Entry 5ZJM (X-ray diffraction, 2.32 A resolution); this record covers chains A and B.

Chain A:
Name: N-acetylneuraminate lyase
Source organism: Fusobacterium nucleatum subsp. nucleatum ATCC 25586
Notes: EC 4.1.3.3
UniProtKB: Q8RDN6 (NANA_FUSNN); residues 1-289 here = UniProt positions 1-289
Sequence (291 residues; row label = number of the first residue in the row; numbers below 1 keep their minus sign (Gly-1 is residue -1)):
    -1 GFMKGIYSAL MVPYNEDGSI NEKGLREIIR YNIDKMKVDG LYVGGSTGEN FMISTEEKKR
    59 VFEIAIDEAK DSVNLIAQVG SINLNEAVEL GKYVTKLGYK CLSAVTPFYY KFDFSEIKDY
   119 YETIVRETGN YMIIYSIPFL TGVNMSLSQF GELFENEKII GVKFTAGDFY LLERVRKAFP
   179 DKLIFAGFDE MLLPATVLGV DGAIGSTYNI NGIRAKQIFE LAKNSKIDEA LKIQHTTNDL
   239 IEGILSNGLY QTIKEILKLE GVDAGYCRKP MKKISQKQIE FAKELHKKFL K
Disordered / not traced: -1
Sequence notes: expression tag (-1 to 0)
Swiss-Prot annotation at these positions:
  - active site: Tyr133 (Proton donor), Lys161 (Schiff-base intermediate with substrate)
  - binding site (aceneuramate): Ser44, Thr45, Thr163, Gly185, Asp187, Glu188, Ser204
Reported in the primary citation:
  - catalytic residues: Tyr133 (by similarity / conservation)

Chain B:
Name: N-acetylneuraminate lyase
Source organism: Fusobacterium nucleatum subsp. nucleatum ATCC 25586
Notes: EC 4.1.3.3
UniProtKB: Q8RDN6 (NANA_FUSNN); residue numbers follow UniProt; this construct covers 1-137, 139-289
Sequence (291 residues; numbered -1 to 289 plus 1 insertion-coded residue; 1 number in that range is skipped by the numbering (no residue carries it; nothing is unmodelled there); the number before each row is that of its first residue; numbers below 1 keep their minus sign (Gly-1 is residue -1)):
    -1 GFMKGIYSAL MVPYNEDGSI NEKGLREIIR YNIDKMKVDG LYVGGSTGEN FMISTEEKKR
    59 VFEIAIDEAK DSVNLIAQVG SINLNEAVEL GKYVTKLGYK CLSAVTPFYY KFDFSEIKDY
   119 YETIVRETGN YMIIYSIPF
  138A L
   139 TGVNMSLSQF GELFENEKII GVKFTAGDFY LLERVRKAFP DKLIFAGFDE MLLPATVLGV
   199 DGAIGSTYNI NGIRAKQIFE LAKNSKIDEA LKIQHTTNDL IEGILSNGLY QTIKEILKLE
   259 GVDAGYCRKP MKKISQKQIE FAKELHKKFL K
Sequence notes: expression tag (-1 to 0)
Swiss-Prot annotation at these positions:
  - active site: Tyr133 (Proton donor), Lys161 (Schiff-base intermediate with substrate)
  - binding site (aceneuramate): Ser44, Thr45, Thr163, Gly185, Asp187, Glu188, Ser204
Reported in the primary citation:
  - catalytic residues: Tyr133 (by similarity / conservation)

How chain A and chain B interact:
Residue-residue contacts (42; chain A residue first):
  Phe167(A) - Phe167(B)  hydrophobic
  Phe167(A) - Met189(B)  hydrophobic
  Tyr168(A) - Glu188(B)
  Tyr168(A) - Met189(B)
  Tyr168(A) - Asn236(B)
  Tyr168(A) - Glu240(B)
  Glu171(A) - His233(B)  salt bridge
  Glu171(A) - Asn236(B)  hydrogen bond
  Arg172(A) - His233(B)  hydrogen bond (side chain-backbone)
  Arg172(A) - Asn236(B)
  Arg172(A) - Asp237(B)  salt bridge
  Arg172(A) - Glu240(B)  salt bridge
  Lys175(A) - His233(B)
  Lys175(A) - Asp237(B)  salt bridge
  Glu188(A) - Tyr168(B)
  Met189(A) - Phe167(B)  hydrophobic
  Met189(A) - Tyr168(B)
  Pro192(A) - Leu196(B)  hydrophobic
  Val195(A) - Leu191(B)
  Val195(A) - Ile225(B)  hydrophobic
  Val195(A) - Leu229(B)
  Leu196(A) - Pro192(B)  hydrophobic
  Leu196(A) - Leu229(B)  hydrophobic
  Ser223(A) - Ser223(B)
  Ser223(A) - Ile225(B)
  Ser223(A) - Asp226(B)  hydrogen bond
  Ile225(A) - Val195(B)  hydrophobic
  Ile225(A) - Ser223(B)
  Ile225(A) - Ile225(B)  hydrophobic
  Asp226(A) - Ser223(B)
  Leu229(A) - Val195(B)
  Leu229(A) - Leu196(B)  hydrophobic
  His233(A) - Glu171(B)  salt bridge
  His233(A) - Arg172(B)  hydrogen bond (backbone-side chain)
  His233(A) - Lys175(B)
  Asn236(A) - Tyr168(B)
  Asn236(A) - Glu171(B)  hydrogen bond
  Asn236(A) - Arg172(B)
  Asp237(A) - Arg172(B)  salt bridge
  Asp237(A) - Lys175(B)  salt bridge
  Glu240(A) - Tyr168(B)
  Glu240(A) - Arg172(B)  salt bridge
Also at the interface, not in a pair above, chain A (25 interface residues in all): Leu145, Gly165, Arg174, Leu191, Gln232, Ile239, Leu243
Also at the interface, not in a pair above, chain B (24 interface residues in all): Gly165, Arg174, Gln232, Ile239, Leu243

Overview:
The interface between chain A and chain B involves 25 residues on one side and 24 on the other, with 5
hydrogen bonds and 8 salt bridges. Polar pairs include Glu171(A)-His233(B), Arg172(A)-Asp237(B) and
Arg172(A)-Glu240(B). From the paper: catalytic residues Tyr133(A) and Tyr133(B).
Chain A and chain B are both N-acetylneuraminate lyase (Fusobacterium nucleatum subsp. nucleatum ATCC 25586);
the structure, Crystal structure of N-acetylneuraminate lyase from Fusobacterium nucleatum, was determined by
X-ray diffraction, deposited together with 5ZKA.
